Entry 1C3U (X-ray diffraction, 2.30 A resolution); this record covers chains A and B.

# Chain A (and B)
Name: Adenylosuccinate lyase
Source organism: Thermotoga maritima
Notes: EC 4.3.2.2; chain B of this document is another copy of the same molecule, construct and numbering; everything in this record applies to it too
UniProt: Q9X0I0 (PUR8_THEMA); residues 1-431 here = UniProt positions 1-431
Chain sequence (431 residues; each row starts with the number of its first residue):
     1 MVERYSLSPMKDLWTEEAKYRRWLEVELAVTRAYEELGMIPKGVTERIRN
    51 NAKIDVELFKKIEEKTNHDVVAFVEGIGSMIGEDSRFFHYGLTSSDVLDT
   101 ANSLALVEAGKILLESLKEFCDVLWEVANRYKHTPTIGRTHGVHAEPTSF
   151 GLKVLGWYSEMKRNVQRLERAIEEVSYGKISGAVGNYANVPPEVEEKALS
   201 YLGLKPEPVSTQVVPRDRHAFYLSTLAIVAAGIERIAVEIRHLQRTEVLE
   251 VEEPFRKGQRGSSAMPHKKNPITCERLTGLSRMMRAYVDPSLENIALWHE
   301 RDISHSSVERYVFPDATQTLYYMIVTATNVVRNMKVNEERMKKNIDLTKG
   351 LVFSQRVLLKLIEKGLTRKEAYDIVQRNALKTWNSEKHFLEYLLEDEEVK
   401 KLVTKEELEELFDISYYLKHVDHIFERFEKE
Disordered / not traced: 1, 257-262, 431
Reported in the primary citation:
  - catalytic residues: His68, His141 (citing earlier work)
  - catalytic residues: Glu275
  - catalytic residues: Gln212, Asn270 (proposed by the authors, not directly observed)
  - conformationally variable residues (side-chain flip): His68

# Chain A / chain B interface
Contacting residue pairs (71; chain A residue first):
  Arg139(A) with Arg245(B); Glu247(B), salt bridge
  Thr140(A) with Asn270(B)
  His141(A) with Asn270(B); Pro271(B); Ile272(B); Glu275(B), salt bridge
  Gly142(A) with Arg245(B); Thr246(B), hydrogen bond (backbone-backbone)
  Val143(A) with Thr246(B); His267(B); Lys269(B); Asn270(B)
  His144(A) with Thr246(B), hydrogen bond (backbone-side chain); Glu247(B), salt bridge
  His242(A) with His242(B); Arg245(B), hydrogen bond
  Arg245(A) with Arg139(B); Gly142(B); His242(B), hydrogen bond; Arg245(B)
  Thr246(A) with Gly142(B), hydrogen bond (backbone-backbone); Val143(B); His144(B), hydrogen bond (side chain-backbone); Leu347(B); Thr348(B)
  Glu247(A) with Arg139(B), salt bridge; His144(B), salt bridge; Glu247(B); Val248(B); Leu347(B)
  Val248(A) with Glu247(B)
  Leu249(A) with Trp383(B), hydrophobic
  Ser263(A) with Tyr372(B); Gln376(B), hydrogen bond (backbone-side chain)
  Ala264(A) with Gln376(B), hydrogen bond (backbone-side chain)
  Met265(A) with Tyr372(B), hydrophobic; Val375(B), hydrophobic; Gln376(B)
  Pro266(A) with Ala379(B); Leu380(B); Trp383(B), hydrophobic
  His267(A) with Val143(B); Leu351(B), hydrogen bond (side chain-backbone); Ser354(B), hydrogen bond; Trp383(B)
  Lys269(A) with Val143(B)
  Asn270(A) with Thr140(B); His141(B); Val143(B)
  Pro271(A) with His141(B)
  Ile272(A) with His141(B)
  Glu275(A) with His141(B), salt bridge
  Asp289(A) with Asp289(B)
  Leu347(A) with Thr246(B); Glu247(B)
  Thr348(A) with Thr246(B)
  Leu351(A) with His267(B), hydrogen bond (backbone-side chain)
  Ser354(A) with His267(B), hydrogen bond
  Tyr372(A) with Ser263(B), hydrogen bond (side chain-backbone); Ala264(B); Met265(B), hydrophobic
  Val375(A) with Met265(B), hydrophobic
  Gln376(A) with Ser263(B), hydrogen bond (side chain-backbone); Ala264(B), hydrogen bond (side chain-backbone); Met265(B)
  Ala379(A) with Pro266(B)
  Leu380(A) with Pro266(B)
  Trp383(A) with Leu249(B), hydrophobic; Pro266(B), hydrophobic; His267(B)
Interface residues without a listed pair, chain A (38 interface residues in all): Gln244, Lys268, Trp298, Val352, Leu358
Interface residues without a listed pair, chain B (37 interface residues in all): Gln244, Trp298, Val352, Leu358
The authors on this interface:
  - pairs named by the authors: His141(A)-Glu275(B)

# In short
38 residues of chain A face 37 of chain B across their interface; the contacts include 15 hydrogen bonds and 6
salt bridges. Among the polar pairs are Arg139(A)-Glu247(B), His141(A)-Glu275(B) and His144(A)-Glu247(B). The
paper describes a contact between His141(A) and Glu275(B). The paper reports catalytic residues His68(A),
His141(A) and Glu275(A) among others; conformational variability at His68(A).
Both chains are Adenylosuccinate lyase (Thermotoga maritima). Entry 1C3U (T. maritima adenylosuccinate lyase)
was determined by X-ray diffraction, deposited together with 1C3C.
